Entry 7PG4 (electron microscopy, 9.10 A resolution (very low resolution: no residue pairs are listed; an interface is given only as per-side residue counts)); this record covers chains A and D of the 6 polymer chains in the assembly.

# Chain A
Protein: Isoform Short of Insulin receptor
Organism: Homo sapiens
Notes: EC 2.7.10.1
UniProtKB: P06213 (INSR_HUMAN), isoform P06213-2; residues -26 to 1343 here correspond to UniProt positions 1-1370 (UniProt number = residue number + 27)
Chain sequence (1382 residues; numbered -26 to 1355; the number before each row is that of its first residue; numbers below 1 keep their minus sign (Met-26 is residue -26)):
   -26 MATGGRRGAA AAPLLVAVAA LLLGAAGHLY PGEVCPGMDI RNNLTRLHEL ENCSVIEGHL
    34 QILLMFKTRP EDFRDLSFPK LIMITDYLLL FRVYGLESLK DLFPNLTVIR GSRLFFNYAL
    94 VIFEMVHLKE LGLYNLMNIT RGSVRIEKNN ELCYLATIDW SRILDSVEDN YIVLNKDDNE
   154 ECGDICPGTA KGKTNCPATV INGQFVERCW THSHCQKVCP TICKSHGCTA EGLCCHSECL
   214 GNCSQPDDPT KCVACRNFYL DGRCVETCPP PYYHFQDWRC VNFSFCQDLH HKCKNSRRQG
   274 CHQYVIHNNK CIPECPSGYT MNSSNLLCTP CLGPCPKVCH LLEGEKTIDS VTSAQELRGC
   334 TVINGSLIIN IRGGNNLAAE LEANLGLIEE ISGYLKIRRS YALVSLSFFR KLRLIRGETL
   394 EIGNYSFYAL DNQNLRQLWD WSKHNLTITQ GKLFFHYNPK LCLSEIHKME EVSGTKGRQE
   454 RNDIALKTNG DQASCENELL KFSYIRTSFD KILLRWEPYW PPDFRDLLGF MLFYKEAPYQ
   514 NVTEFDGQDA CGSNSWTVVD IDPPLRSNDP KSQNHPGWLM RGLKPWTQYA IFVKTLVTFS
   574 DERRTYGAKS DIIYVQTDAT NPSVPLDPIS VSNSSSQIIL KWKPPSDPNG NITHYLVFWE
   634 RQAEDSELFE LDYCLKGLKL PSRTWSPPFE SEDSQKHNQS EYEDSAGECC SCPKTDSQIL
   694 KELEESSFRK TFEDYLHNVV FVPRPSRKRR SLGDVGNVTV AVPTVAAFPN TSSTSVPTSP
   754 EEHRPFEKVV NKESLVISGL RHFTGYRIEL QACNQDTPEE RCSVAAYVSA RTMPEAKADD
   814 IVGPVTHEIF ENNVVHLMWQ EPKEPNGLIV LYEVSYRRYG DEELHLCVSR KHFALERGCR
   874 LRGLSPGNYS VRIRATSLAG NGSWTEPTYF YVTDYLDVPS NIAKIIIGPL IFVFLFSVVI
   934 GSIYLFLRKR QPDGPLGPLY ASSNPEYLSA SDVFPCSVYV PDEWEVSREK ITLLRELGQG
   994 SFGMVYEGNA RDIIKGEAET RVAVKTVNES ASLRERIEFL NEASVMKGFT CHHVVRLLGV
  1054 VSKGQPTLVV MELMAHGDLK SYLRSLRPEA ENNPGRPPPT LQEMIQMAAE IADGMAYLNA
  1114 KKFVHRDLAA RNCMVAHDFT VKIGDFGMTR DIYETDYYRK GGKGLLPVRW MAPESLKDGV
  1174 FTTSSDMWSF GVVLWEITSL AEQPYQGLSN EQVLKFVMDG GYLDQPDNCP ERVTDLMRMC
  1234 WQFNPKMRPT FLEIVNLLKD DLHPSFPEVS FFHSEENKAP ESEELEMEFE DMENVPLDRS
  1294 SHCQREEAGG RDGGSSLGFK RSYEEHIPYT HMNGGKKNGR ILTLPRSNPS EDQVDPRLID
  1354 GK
Not modelled in the structure: -26 to 0, 161-168, 449-450, 648-755, 790-792, 908-1355
Sequence notes: expression tag (1344-1355)
Disulfide bonds: Cys8-Cys26, Cys126-Cys155, Cys159-Cys182, Cys169-Cys188, Cys192-Cys201, Cys196-Cys207, Cys208-Cys216, Cys212-Cys225, Cys228-Cys237, Cys241-Cys253, Cys259-Cys284, Cys266-Cys274, Cys288-Cys301, Cys304-Cys308, Cys312-Cys333, Cys435-Cys468, Cys647-Cys860, Cys786-Cys795

# Chain D
Protein: Insulin
Organism: Homo sapiens
UniProtKB: P01308 (INS_HUMAN); residues 1-30 here correspond to UniProt positions 25-54 (UniProt number = residue number + 24)
Chain sequence (30 residues; numbered 1 to 30; the number before each row is that of its first residue):
     1 FVNQHLCGSH LVEALYLVCG ERGFFYTPKT
Not modelled in the structure: 1-2, 28-30

# Chain A / chain D interface
At this resolution (9 A) residue pairs are not listed: 6 residues of chain A and 7 of chain D lie at the interface.

# Summary
6 residues of chain A face 7 of chain D across their interface.
Here chain A is Isoform Short of Insulin receptor and chain D is Insulin, both from Homo sapiens. Entry 7PG4
(Low resolution Cryo-EM structure of the full-length insulin receptor bound to 2 insulin, conf 3) was
determined by electron microscopy together with 7PG0, 7PG2 and 7PG3 from the same study.
